Entry 6H7U (X-ray diffraction, 2.80 A resolution); this record covers chain A.

[Chain A]
Molecule: Peptide ABC transporter permease
Organism: Staphylococcus hominis
UniProt: A0A1L8Y4Q3 (A0A1L8Y4Q3_STAHO); residues 9-495 here = UniProt positions 9-495
Amino-acid sequence (487 residues; row label = number of the first residue in the row):
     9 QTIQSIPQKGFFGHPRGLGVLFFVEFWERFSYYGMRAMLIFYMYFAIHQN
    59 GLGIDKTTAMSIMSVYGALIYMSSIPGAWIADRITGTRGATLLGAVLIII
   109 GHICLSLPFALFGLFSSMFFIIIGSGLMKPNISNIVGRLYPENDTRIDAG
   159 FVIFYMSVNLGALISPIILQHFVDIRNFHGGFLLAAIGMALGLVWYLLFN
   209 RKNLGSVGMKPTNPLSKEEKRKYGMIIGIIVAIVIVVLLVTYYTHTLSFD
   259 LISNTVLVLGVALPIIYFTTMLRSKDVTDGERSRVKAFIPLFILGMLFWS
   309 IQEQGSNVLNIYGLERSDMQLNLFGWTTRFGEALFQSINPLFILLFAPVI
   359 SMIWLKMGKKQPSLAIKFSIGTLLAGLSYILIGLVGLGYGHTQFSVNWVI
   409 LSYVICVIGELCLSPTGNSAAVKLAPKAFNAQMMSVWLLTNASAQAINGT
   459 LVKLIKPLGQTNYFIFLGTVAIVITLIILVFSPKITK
Sequence notes: conflict Asp258 (Asn in A0A1L8Y4Q3), Gly288 (Val in A0A1L8Y4Q3)
Residues lining bound ligands: 5-azanyl-4-oxidanylidene-pentanoic acid (FVT): Tyr41, Val166, Asn167, Gln310, Gln344, Asn347, Pro348, Ile351, Glu418
What the authors report for this chain:
  - binding site for 5-azanyl-4-oxidanylidene-pentanoic acid: Asn167, Gln344
  - contacts within the chain: Arg37-Lys137 (hydrogen bond)
  - mutagenesis - Y41F: decreased binding to dipeptide
  - mutagenesis - Y41F: unchanged binding to trialanine
  - mutagenesis - Y79F: unchanged binding to dialanine
  - mutagenesis - Y79F: increased binding to trialanine
  - mutagenesis - N167A: decreased binding to trialanine
  - mutagenesis - N167A: unchanged binding to 5-azanyl-4-oxidanylidene-pentanoic acid

[Summary]
Ligands of chain A: 5-azanyl-4-oxidanylidene-pentanoic acid. From the paper: a binding site for
5-azanyl-4-oxidanylidene-pentanoic acid at Asn167 and Gln344; Y41F reduces binding to dipeptide; 3
substitutions were tested in all.
Chain A is Peptide ABC transporter permease (Staphylococcus hominis); the structure, Crystal structure of a
POT family transporter in complex with 5-aminolevulinic acid, was determined by X-ray diffraction, deposited
together with 6GZ9 and 6HZP.
